Entry 4LFC (X-ray diffraction, 3.60 A resolution); this record covers chains A and L of the 21 polymer chains in the assembly.

# Chain A
Molecule: 16S rRNA
Organism: Thermus thermophilus
Sequence (1522 nucleotides; numbered 0 to 1544 plus 19 insertion-coded residues; 42 numbers in that range are skipped by the numbering (no residue carries them; nothing is unmodelled there); the number before each row is that of its first residue; a row labelled like 190A-190L holds insertion residues (190A, then the next letters in order); numbering starts at 0):
     0 UUUGUUGGAG AGUUUGAUCC UGGCUCAGGG UGAACGCUGG CGGCGUGCCU AAGACAUGCA
    60 AGUCGUGCGG G
    73 CCGCGGGGUU UU
    88 ACUCCG
    95 UGGUC
   101 AGCGGCGGAC GGGUGAGUAA CGCGUGGGU
  129A G
   130 ACCUACCCGG AAGAGGGGGA CAACCCGGGG AAACUCGGGC UAAUCCCCCA UGUGGACCCG
   190 C
190A-190L CCCUUGGGGUGU
   191 GUCCAAAGGG CUUU
   216 GCCCGCUUCC GGAUGGGCCC GCGUCCCAUC AGCUAGUUGG UGGGGUAAUG GCCCACCAAG
   276 GCGACGACGG GUAGCCGGUC UGAGAGGAUG GCCGGCCACA GGGGCACUGA GACACGGGCC
   336 CCACUCCUAC GGGAGGCAGC AGUUAGGAAU CUUCCGCAAU GGGCGCAAGC CUGACGGAGC
   396 GACGCCGCUU GGAGGAAGAA GCCCUUCGGG GUGUAAACUC CUGAA
   442 CCCGGGACGA AACCCCCGAC GA
   474 GGGGACUGAC GGUACCGGG
   494 GUAAUAGCGC CGGCCAACUC CGUGCCAGCA GCCGCGGUAA UACGGAGGGC GCGAGCGUUA
   554 CCCGGAUUCA CUGGGCGUAA AGGGCGUGUA GGCGGCCUGG GGCGUCCCAU GUGAAAGACC
   614 ACGGCUCAAC CGUGGGGGAG CGUGGGAUAC GCUCAGGCUA GACGGUGGGA GAGGGUGGUG
   674 GAAUUCCCGG AGUAGCGGUG AAAUGCGCAG AUACCGGGAG GAACGCCGAU GGCGAAGGCA
   734 GCCACCUGGU CCACCCGUGA CGCUGAGGCG CGAAAGCGUG GGGAGCAAAC CGGAUUAGAU
   794 ACCCGGGUAG UCCACGCCCU AAACGAUGCG CGCUAGGUCU CUGGGUCU
   848 CCUGGGGGCC GAAGCUAACG CGUUAAGCGC GCCGCCUGGG GAGUACGGCC GCAAGGCUGA
   908 AACUCAAAGG AAUUGACGGG GGCCCGCACA AGCGGUGGAG CAUGUGGUUU AAUUCGAAGX
   968 AACGCGAAGA ACCUUACCAG GCCUUGACAU GCUAGG
 1003A G
  1004 AACCCGGGUG AAAGCCUGGG GUGCCCC
1030A-1030D GCGA
  1031 GGGGAGCCCU AGCACAGGUG CUGCAUGGCC GUCGUCAGCU CGUGCCGUGA GGUGUUGGGU
  1091 UAAGUCCCGC AACGAGCGCA ACCCCCGCCG UUAGUUGCCA GCGGUUCGGC CGGGCACUCU
  1151 AACGGGACUG CCCGCGAAA
  1171 GCGGGAGGAA GGAGGGGACG ACGUCUGGUC AGCAUGGCCC UUACGGCCUG GGCGACACAC
  1231 GUGCUACAAU GCCCACUACA AAGCGAUGCC ACCCGGCAAC GGGGAGCUAA UCGCAAAAAG
  1291 GUGGGCCCAG UUCGGAUUGG GGUCUGCAAC CCGACCCCAU GAAGCCGGAA UCGCUAGUAA
  1351 UCGCGGAUCA G
 1361A C
  1362 CAUGCCGCGG UGAAUACGUU CCCGGGCCUU GUACACACXG CCXGUXACGC CAUGGGAGCG
  1422 GGCUCUACCC GAAGUCGCCG GG
  1446 AGCCUACGGG
  1459 CAGGCGCCGA GGGUAGGGCC CGUGACUGGG GCGAAGUCGU AACAAGGUAG CUGUACCGGA
  1519 AGGUGCGGCU GGAUCCACUC CUUUCU
Disordered / not traced: 0-4, 1534-1538
Construct notes: conflict C1534 (A2157 in M26923.1), A1535 (C2158 in M26923.1)
Modified residues: PSU (pseudouridine-5'-monophosphate) at position 516, 7MG (7N-methyl-8-hydroguanosine-5'-monophosphate) at position 527, M2G (N2-dimethylguanosine-5'-monophosphate) at position 966, 5MC (5-methylcytidine-5'-monophosphate) at position 967, 2MG (2N-methylguanosine-5'-monophosphate) at position 1207, 5MC (5-methylcytidine-5'-monophosphate) at position 1400, 4OC (4n,o2'-methylcytidine-5'-monophosphate) at position 1402, 5MC (5-methylcytidine-5'-monophosphate) at position 1404, 5MC (5-methylcytidine-5'-monophosphate) at position 1407, UR3 (3-methyluridine-5'-monophoshate) at position 1498, MA6 (6N-dimethyladenosine-5'-monophoshate) at position 1518, MA6 (6N-dimethyladenosine-5'-monophoshate) at position 1519, PSU (pseudouridine-5'-monophosphate) at position 1540, PSU (pseudouridine-5'-monophosphate) at position 1541
Metal / ion sites: Mg2+ site 1 near U12 (its only coordinating residue here); Mg2+ site 2: U12, C526, A914; Mg2+ site 3 near G21 (its only coordinating residue here); Mg2+ site 4: G61, U62; Mg2+ site 5: A116, G117, G289; Mg2+ site 6: C121, G124, U125, G236; Mg2+ site 7 near A195 (its only coordinating residue here); Mg2+ site 8: G238, U239; K+ site 1 near G293 (its only coordinating residue here); Mg2+ site 9: G299, G558; Mg2+ site 10 near C352 (its only coordinating residue here); Mg2+ site 11 near C461 (its only coordinating residue here); 50 more Mg2+ sites not listed; 3 more K+ sites not listed
Residues lining bound ligands: tobramycin (TOY): 5MC_1404, G1405, U1406, 5MC_1407, A1408, C1409, G1491, A1492, A1493, G1494, U1495, C1496

# Chain L
Molecule: ribosomal protein S12
Organism: Thermus thermophilus
Reference sequence: F6DEQ7 (F6DEQ7_THETG); numbering as in UniProt (aligned over 1-135)
Amino-acid sequence (135 residues; row label = number of the first residue in the row):
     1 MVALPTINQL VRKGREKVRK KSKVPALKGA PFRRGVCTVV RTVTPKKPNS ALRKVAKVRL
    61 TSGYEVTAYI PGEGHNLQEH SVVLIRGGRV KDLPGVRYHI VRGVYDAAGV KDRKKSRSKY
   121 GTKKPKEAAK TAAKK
Disordered / not traced: 1-4, 130-135
Modified residues: Asp92 ((3s)-3-(methylsulfanyl)-l-aspartic acid; 0TD)
Metal / ion sites: Mg2+: Pro48 (shared with G529(A) of chain A)

# Chain A / chain L interface
Contacting residue pairs (123):
  U24(A) with Lys23(L), phosphate contact
  A33(A) with Phe32(L), base contact
  C34(A) with Phe32(L), sugar contact; Val101(L), sugar contact; Val104(L), phosphate contact
  G35(A) with Val104(L), sugar contact; Ser118(L), hydrogen bond to the sugar; Gly121(L), sugar contact
  C36(A) with Arg117(L), hydrogen bond to the sugar; Ser118(L), sugar contact; Thr122(L), sugar contact; Lys123(L), salt bridge to the phosphate; Lys124(L), phosphate contact
  U37(A) with Lys123(L), phosphate contact; Lys124(L), hydrogen bond to the phosphate
  U49(A) with Lys28(L), base contact
  C241(A) with Arg19(L), hydrogen bond to the sugar
  G302(A) with Lys17(L), salt bridge to the phosphate
  A303(A) with Lys17(L), salt bridge to the phosphate
  G362(A) with Lys28(L), hydrogen bond to the sugar; Arg33(L), hydrogen bond to the phosphate; Arg34(L), salt bridge to the phosphate; Thr61(L), phosphate contact
  A363(A) with Lys28(L), base contact; Ala30(L), base contact; Pro31(L), base contact; Phe32(L), sugar contact; Arg33(L), salt bridge to the phosphate; Arg34(L), salt bridge to the phosphate; Thr61(L), hydrogen bond to the phosphate; Leu84(L), sugar contact; Tyr105(L), sugar contact
  A364(A) with Lys28(L), base contact
  G500(A) with Lys124(L), salt bridge to the phosphate
  C501(A) with Arg117(L), salt bridge to the phosphate; Ser118(L), hydrogen bond to the phosphate; Lys124(L), salt bridge to the phosphate
  G502(A) with Lys115(L), phosphate contact; Ser116(L), phosphate contact; Arg117(L), hydrogen bond to the phosphate; Ser118(L), hydrogen bond to the phosphate; Lys119(L), hydrogen bond to the phosphate
  C503(A) with Ser116(L), hydrogen bond to the phosphate; Lys119(L), salt bridge to the phosphate
  C518(A) with Ser50(L), hydrogen bond to the phosphate
  C519(A) with Ser50(L), hydrogen bond to the phosphate
  A520(A) with Ala51(L), phosphate contact; Leu52(L), hydrogen bond to the phosphate; Lys54(L), salt bridge to the phosphate; Glu73(L), hydrogen bond to the sugar
  G521(A) with Arg53(L), hydrogen bond to the base; Lys54(L), salt bridge to the phosphate; Gly72(L), phosphate contact; Glu73(L), phosphate contact
  C522(A) with Asn49(L), base contact; Arg53(L), base contact; Tyr69(L), hydrogen bond to the phosphate; Pro71(L), phosphate contact; Gly72(L), hydrogen bond to the phosphate; Tyr120(L), phosphate contact
  A523(A) with Arg53(L), base contact; Val90(L), base contact; Asp92(L), base contact; Tyr120(L), hydrogen bond to the phosphate
  C525(A) with Arg89(L), salt bridge to the phosphate; Lys91(L), phosphate contact
  C526(A) with Lys91(L), phosphate contact
  7MG_527(A) with Asn49(L), hydrogen bond to the base; Asp92(L), base contact
  C528(A) with Asn49(L), hydrogen bond to the base
  G529(A) with Asn49(L), base contact; Ser50(L), hydrogen bond to the base
  G537(A) with Glu73(L), sugar contact; Arg113(L), salt bridge to the phosphate
  G538(A) with Arg113(L), salt bridge to the phosphate; Lys114(L), hydrogen bond to the phosphate; Lys115(L), hydrogen bond to the phosphate
  A539(A) with Lys114(L), phosphate contact; Lys115(L), salt bridge to the phosphate
  G550(A) with Lys119(L), sugar contact
  U551(A) with Arg86(L), sugar contact
  U552(A) with Pro31(L), hydrogen bond to the sugar; Arg86(L), sugar contact; Gly87(L), hydrogen bond to the sugar
  A553(A) with Val24(L), phosphate contact; Gly29(L), hydrogen bond to the sugar; Pro31(L), sugar contact; Gly87(L), phosphate contact; Gly88(L), phosphate contact
  C554(A) with Ser22(L), hydrogen bond to the phosphate
  C555(A) with Lys20(L), phosphate contact
  C562(A) with Arg15(L), base contact; Glu16(L), hydrogen bond to the sugar; Lys17(L), sugar contact; Val18(L), phosphate contact
  A563(A) with Arg15(L), base contact
  C564(A) with Leu10(L), phosphate contact; Arg15(L), salt bridge to the phosphate
  G567(A) with Pro5(L), base contact; Arg15(L), hydrogen bond to the base
  G568(A) with Pro5(L), base contact
  G585(A) with Asn8(L), hydrogen bond to the sugar
  C879(A) with Thr6(L), base contact
  C880(A) with Thr6(L), hydrogen bond to the phosphate; Asn8(L), hydrogen bond to the phosphate; Gln9(L), phosphate contact; Arg12(L), salt bridge to the phosphate
  G881(A) with Gln9(L), hydrogen bond to the phosphate; Arg12(L), salt bridge to the phosphate; Lys13(L), salt bridge to the phosphate
  C882(A) with Lys13(L), salt bridge to the phosphate
  C883(A) with Arg15(L), base contact
  U884(A) with Arg15(L), hydrogen bond to the base
  A909(A) with Lys21(L), salt bridge to the phosphate
  C910(A) with Arg97(L), salt bridge to the phosphate
  U911(A) with Arg97(L), salt bridge to the phosphate
  C912(A) with Lys46(L), salt bridge to the phosphate
  A913(A) with Lys91(L), salt bridge to the phosphate
  C1490(A) with Lys46(L), phosphate contact; Pro94(L), sugar contact
  G1491(A) with Lys46(L), salt bridge to the phosphate
  A1492(A) with Lys46(L), phosphate contact; Lys47(L), hydrogen bond to the phosphate
Interface residues without a listed pair, chain A (62 interface residues in all): A32, C242, C536, A759, A908
Interface residues without a listed pair, chain L (66 interface residues in all): Ile7, Pro48, Gly95, Arg102

# Overview
Chain A and chain L form an interface of 62 and 66 residues respectively, with 37 hydrogen bonds and 27 salt
bridges. Among the polar pairs are G521(A)-Arg53(L), 7MG_527(A)-Asn49(L) and C528(A)-Asn49(L). Ligands of
chain A: tobramycin. U12(A), C526(A) and A914(A) coordinate Mg2+ site 2.
Chain A is 16S rRNA and chain L is ribosomal protein S12, both from Thermus thermophilus; the structure,
Crystal Structure of 30S ribosomal subunit from Thermus thermophilus, was determined by X-ray diffraction.
